PDB entry 6L63 | X-ray diffraction, 3.00 A resolution | chains A and B

== Chain A ==
Protein: Coagulation factor XII
Source organism: Homo sapiens
Notes: EC 3.4.21.38
UniProt: P00748 (FA12_HUMAN); numbering as in UniProt (aligned over 373-615)
Chain sequence (243 residues; numbered 373 to 615; the number before each row is that of its first residue):
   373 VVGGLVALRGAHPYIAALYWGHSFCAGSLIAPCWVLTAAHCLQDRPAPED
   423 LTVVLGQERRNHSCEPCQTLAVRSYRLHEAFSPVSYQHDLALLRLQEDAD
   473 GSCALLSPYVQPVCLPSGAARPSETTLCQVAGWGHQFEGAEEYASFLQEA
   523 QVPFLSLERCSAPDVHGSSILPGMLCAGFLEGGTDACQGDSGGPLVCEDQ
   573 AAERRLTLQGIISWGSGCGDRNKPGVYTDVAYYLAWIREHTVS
Unresolved in the structure: 491-498, 571-577
Disulfide bonds: C397-C413, C405-C475, C436-C439, C500-C569, C532-C548, C559-C590
Covalently attached groups: N-acetylglucosamine (NAG) linked to N433
Curated features (UniProtKB/Swiss-Prot):
  - active site (Charge relay system): H412, D461, S563
  - glycosylation: N433 (N-linked (GlcNAc...) asparagine)
  - natural variant: A411 (A411T: In FA12D), L414 (L414M: In FA12D), R417 (R417Q: In FA12D), Q440 (Q440K: In FA12D), D461 (D461N: In FA12D), W505 (W505C: In FA12D), G589 (G589R: In FA12D), C590 (C590S: In FA12D)

== Chain B ==
Protein: F3
Chain sequence (18 residues; row label = number of the first residue in the row):
     1 YFAYDRRXLSNNXRNYCG
Covalently attached groups: acetyl group (ACE) linked to Y1
Modified residues: Y1 (D-tyrosine; DTY); E6F ((1S,2S)-2-azanylcyclohexane-1-carboxylic acid) at position 8, E6F ((1S,2S)-2-azanylcyclohexane-1-carboxylic acid) at position 13; C17 (D-cysteine; DCY)

== Chain A / chain B interface ==
Pairs across the interface - 47 pairs, chain A then chain B:
  W392(A) - R7(B)
  S395(A) - R7(B)
  S395(A) - L9(B)
  H412(A) - D5(B)  salt bridge
  H412(A) - R7(B)
  C413(A) - R7(B)  hydrogen bond (backbone-side chain)
  V456(A) - E6F_13(B)
  V456(A) - R14(B)
  S457(A) - E6F_13(B)
  Y458(A) - D5(B)  hydrogen bond
  Y458(A) - N11(B)
  Y458(A) - E6F_13(B)
  Y515(A) - E6F_8(B)
  V537(A) - Y16(B)  hydrogen bond (backbone-side chain)
  H538(A) - Y16(B)  hydrogen bond
  S541(A) - Y16(B)
  D557(A) - R6(B)  salt bridge
  A558(A) - R6(B)  hydrogen bond (backbone-side chain)
  C559(A) - R6(B)
  Q560(A) - Y4(B)
  Q560(A) - R6(B)
  Q560(A) - R7(B)
  Q560(A) - E6F_8(B)
  Q560(A) - S10(B)
  G561(A) - R6(B)  hydrogen bond (backbone-backbone)
  G561(A) - R7(B)
  G561(A) - E6F_8(B)
  D562(A) - R6(B)  hydrogen bond (backbone-backbone)
  S563(A) - D5(B)  hydrogen bond (side chain-backbone)
  S563(A) - R6(B)  hydrogen bond (side chain-backbone)
  S563(A) - R7(B)  hydrogen bond (side chain-backbone)
  S585(A) - D5(B)
  S585(A) - R6(B)
  W586(A) - A3(B)  hydrophobic
  W586(A) - Y4(B)
  W586(A) - D5(B)
  W586(A) - R6(B)
  W586(A) - E6F_13(B)
  W586(A) - Y16(B)  hydrophobic
  G587(A) - A3(B)
  G587(A) - Y4(B)  hydrogen bond (backbone-backbone)
  G587(A) - R6(B)
  S588(A) - F2(B)
  S588(A) - A3(B)
  S588(A) - Y16(B)  hydrogen bond
  K595(A) - Y16(B)  hydrogen bond
  G597(A) - R6(B)
Interface residues without a listed pair, chain A (31 interface residues in all): F396, C397, Q415, H507, I584, G589, V598
Interface residues without a listed pair, chain B (15 interface residues in all): N12, N15

== Summary ==
The interface between chain A and chain B involves 31 residues on one side and 15 on the other, with 13
hydrogen bonds and 2 salt bridges. Polar contacts include H412(A)-D5(B), D557(A)-R6(B) and C413(A)-R7(B).
N-acetylglucosamine is covalently linked to N433(A).
Here chain A is Coagulation factor XII (Homo sapiens) and chain B is F3. Entry 6L63 (Human Coagulation Factor
XIIa (FXIIa) bound with the macrocyclic peptide F3 containing two (1S,2S)-2-ACHC residues) was determined by
X-ray diffraction.
